Entry 7WBX (electron microscopy, 4.00 A resolution); this record covers chains T and d of the 26 polymer chains in the assembly.

# Chain T
Molecule: 198-nt DNA strand
Sequence (198 nucleotides; row label = number of the first residue in the row; numbers below 1 keep their minus sign (DA-72 is residue -72)):
   -72 ATCAGAATCC CGGTGCCGAG GCCGCTCAAT TGGTCGTAGA CAGCTCTAGC ACCGCTTAAA
   -12 CGCACGTACG CGCTGTCCCC CGCGTTTTAA CCGCCAAGGG GATTACACCC AAGACACCAG
    48 GCACGAGCCA GAAAAAAACA ACGAAAACGG CCACCACCCA AACACACCAA ACACAAGAGC
   108 TAATTGACTG ACGTAAGC
Unresolved in the structure: 78-125

# Chain d
Name: Histone H2B type 1-J
Organism: Homo sapiens
UniProt: P06899 (H2B1J_HUMAN); residues -2 to 122 here correspond to UniProt positions 2-126 (UniProt number = residue number + 4)
Chain sequence (129 residues; each row starts with the number of its first residue; numbers below 1 keep their minus sign (Gly-6 is residue -6)):
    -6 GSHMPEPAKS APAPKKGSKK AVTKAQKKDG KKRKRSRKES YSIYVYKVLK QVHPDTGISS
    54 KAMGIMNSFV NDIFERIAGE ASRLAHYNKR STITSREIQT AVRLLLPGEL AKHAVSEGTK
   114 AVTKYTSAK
Unresolved in the structure: -6 to 27
Differences from the reference sequence: expression tag (-6 to -3)
Curated features (UniProtKB/Swiss-Prot):
  - modified residue: Pro-2 (N-acetylproline), Glu-1 (ADP-ribosyl glutamic acid), Lys2 (N6-(2-hydroxyisobutyryl)lysine), Ser3 (ADP-ribosylserine), Lys8 (N6-(beta-hydroxybutyryl)lysine), Lys9 (N6-(2-hydroxyisobutyryl)lysine), Ser11 (Phosphoserine), Lys12 (N6-acetyllysine), Lys13 (N6-(beta-hydroxybutyryl)lysine), Lys17 (N6-(2-hydroxyisobutyryl)lysine), Lys20 (N6-(2-hydroxyisobutyryl)lysine), Lys21 (N6-(2-hydroxyisobutyryl)lysine), Lys31 (N6-(2-hydroxyisobutyryl)lysine), Glu32 (PolyADP-ribosyl glutamic acid), Ser33 (Phosphoserine), Lys40 (N6-(2-hydroxyisobutyryl)lysine), Lys43 (N6-(2-hydroxyisobutyryl)lysine), Lys54 (N6,N6-dimethyllysine), Arg76 (Dimethylated arginine), Lys82 (N6,N6,N6-trimethyllysine) and 6 more in UniProt
  - glycosylation: Ser109 (O-linked (GlcNAc) serine)
  - cross-link (Glycyl lysine isopeptide (Lys-Gly)): Lys2 (interchain with G-Cter in SUMO2), Lys17 (interchain with G-Cter in SUMO2), Lys31 (interchain with G-Cter in ubiquitin), Lys117 (interchain with G-Cter in ubiquitin)

# How chain T and chain d interact
Residue-residue contacts (16):
  DA-54(T) - Ile51(d)  phosphate contact
  DA-54(T) - Ser52(d)  phosphate contact
  DA-54(T) - Ser53(d)  hydrogen bond to the phosphate
  DG-53(T) - Tyr39(d)  hydrogen bond to the phosphate
  DG-53(T) - Gly50(d)  phosphate contact
  DG-53(T) - Ile51(d)  hydrogen bond to the phosphate
  DG-52(T) - Tyr39(d)  phosphate contact
  DC-46(T) - Arg30(d)  sugar contact
  DA-45(T) - Arg30(d)  salt bridge to the phosphate
  DA-35(T) - Thr85(d)  hydrogen bond to the phosphate
  DG-34(T) - Arg83(d)  salt bridge to the phosphate
  DG-34(T) - Ser84(d)  hydrogen bond to the phosphate
  DG-34(T) - Thr85(d)  hydrogen bond to the phosphate
  DA-33(T) - Arg83(d)  salt bridge to the phosphate
  DT30(T) - Arg28(d)  hydrogen bond to the phosphate
  DT30(T) - Ser29(d)  phosphate contact
Interface residues without a listed pair, chain T (10 interface residues in all): DA29
Interface residues without a listed pair, chain d (13 interface residues in all): Lys54, Thr87

# Overview
Chain T and chain d form an interface of 10 and 13 residues respectively, with 7 hydrogen bonds and 3 salt
bridges. Among the polar pairs are DA-54(T)-Ser53(d), DG-53(T)-Tyr39(d) and DG-53(T)-Ile51(d).
Here chain T is a 198-nt DNA strand and chain d is Histone H2B type 1-J (Homo sapiens). Entry 7WBX (RNA
polymerase II elongation complex bound with Elf1 and Spt4/5, stalled at SHL(-3) of the nucleosome) was
determined by electron microscopy (same publication as 7WBV, 7WBW and 8HE5).
